PDB entry 9JTU | electron microscopy, 3.43 A resolution | chains C and L of the 10 polymer chains in the assembly

[Chain C]
Protein: V(D)J recombination-activating protein 1
Source organism: Mus musculus
Notes: EC 3.1.-.-, 2.3.2.27
UniProtKB: P15919 (RAG1_MOUSE); residues 1-1040 here = UniProt positions 1-1040
Chain sequence (1040 residues; row label = number of the first residue in the row):
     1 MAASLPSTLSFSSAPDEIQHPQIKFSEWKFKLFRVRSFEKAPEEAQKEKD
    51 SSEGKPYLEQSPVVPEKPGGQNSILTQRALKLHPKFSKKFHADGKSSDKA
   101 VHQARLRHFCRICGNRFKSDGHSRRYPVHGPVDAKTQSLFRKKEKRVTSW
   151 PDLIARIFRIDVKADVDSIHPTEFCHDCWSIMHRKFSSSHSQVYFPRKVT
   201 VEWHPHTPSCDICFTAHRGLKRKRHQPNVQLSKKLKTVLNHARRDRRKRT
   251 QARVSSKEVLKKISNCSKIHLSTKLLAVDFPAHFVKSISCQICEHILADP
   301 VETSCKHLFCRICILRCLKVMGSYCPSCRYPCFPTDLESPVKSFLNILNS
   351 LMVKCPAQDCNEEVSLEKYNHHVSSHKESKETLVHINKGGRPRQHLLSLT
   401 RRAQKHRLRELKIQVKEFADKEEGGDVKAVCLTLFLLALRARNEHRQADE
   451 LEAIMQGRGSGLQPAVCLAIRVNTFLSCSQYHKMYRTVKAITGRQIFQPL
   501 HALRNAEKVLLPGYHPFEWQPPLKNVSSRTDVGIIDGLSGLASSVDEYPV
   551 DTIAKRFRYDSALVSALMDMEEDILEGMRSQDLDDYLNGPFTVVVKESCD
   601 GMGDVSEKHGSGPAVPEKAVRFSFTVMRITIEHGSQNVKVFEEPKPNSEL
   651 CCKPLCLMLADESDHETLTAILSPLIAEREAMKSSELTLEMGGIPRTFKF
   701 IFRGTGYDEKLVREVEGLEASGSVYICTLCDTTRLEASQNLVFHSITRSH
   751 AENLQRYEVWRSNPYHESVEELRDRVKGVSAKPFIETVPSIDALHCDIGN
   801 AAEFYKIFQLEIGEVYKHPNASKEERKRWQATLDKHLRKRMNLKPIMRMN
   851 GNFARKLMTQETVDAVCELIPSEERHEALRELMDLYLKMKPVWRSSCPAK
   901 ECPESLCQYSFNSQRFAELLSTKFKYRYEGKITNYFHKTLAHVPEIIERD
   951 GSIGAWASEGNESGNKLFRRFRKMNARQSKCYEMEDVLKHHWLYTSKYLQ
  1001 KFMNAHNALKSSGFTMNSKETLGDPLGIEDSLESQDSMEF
Unresolved in the structure: 1-384, 1008-1040
Bound ions: Ca2+: Asp600 (shared with 1 residue of chain G); Zn2+: Cys727, Cys730, His937, His942
UniProt features mapped onto this chain:
  - zinc finger: Cys290 to Arg329 (RING-type), Leu351 to Lys380 (RAG1-type)
  - DNA-binding region: Gly389 to Gln456 (NBD)
  - binding site (Zn(2+)): Cys266, His270, Cys290, Cys293, His295, Cys305, His307, Cys310, Cys313, Cys325, Cys328, Cys355, Cys360, His372, His376
  - binding site (a divalent metal cation): Asp600, Asp708, Glu962
  - site: Trp893 (Essential for DNA hairpin formation, participates in base-stacking interactions near the cleavage site)
  - cross-link: Lys233 (Glycyl lysine isopeptide (Lys-Gly) (interchain with G-Cter in ubiquitin))

[Chain L]
Molecule: 30-nt DNA strand
Sequence (30 nucleotides; each row starts with the number of its first residue):
    17 CACAGTGATACAGCCCTTAACAAAAACCCG

[Interface between chain C and chain L]
Residue-residue contacts - 36 pairs, chain C then chain L:
  Asn387(C) with DC44(L), hydrogen bond to the phosphate; DC45(L), phosphate contact
  Lys388(C) with DC44(L), sugar contact
  Gly389(C) with DC43(L), base contact; DC44(L), hydrogen bond to the sugar
  Gly390(C) with DA42(L), base contact; DC43(L), base contact
  Arg391(C) with DA40(L), base contact; DA41(L), hydrogen bond to the base; DA42(L), sugar contact
  Pro392(C) with DA42(L), phosphate contact
  Arg401(C) with DC32(L), salt bridge to the phosphate
  Arg402(C) with DA36(L), base contact
  Lys405(C) with DT33(L), salt bridge to the phosphate; DT34(L), salt bridge to the phosphate
  Ser477(C) with DT22(L), hydrogen bond to the phosphate; DG23(L), phosphate contact
  Cys478(C) with DG23(L), hydrogen bond to the phosphate
  Ser479(C) with DG21(L), sugar contact; DT22(L), phosphate contact; DG23(L), hydrogen bond to the phosphate
  Gln480(C) with DG21(L), hydrogen bond to the phosphate
  Lys483(C) with DG21(L), salt bridge to the phosphate
  Arg504(C) with DA24(L), salt bridge to the phosphate; DT25(L), base contact
  Met974(C) with DT22(L), phosphate contact
  Asn975(C) with DT22(L), phosphate contact; DG23(L), phosphate contact
  Ala976(C) with DT22(L), sugar contact
  Arg977(C) with DT22(L), base contact; DG23(L), base contact; DA24(L), hydrogen bond to the sugar
  Gln978(C) with DG21(L), base contact
  Asp986(C) with DG23(L), phosphate contact; DA24(L), phosphate contact
  Lys989(C) with DA24(L), salt bridge to the phosphate
Interface residues without a listed pair, chain C (24 interface residues in all): Lys416, Lys973
Interface residues without a listed pair, chain L (17 interface residues in all): DC31, DC37

[Overview]
Chain C and chain L form an interface of 24 and 17 residues respectively, with 8 hydrogen bonds and 6 salt
bridges. Polar contacts include Arg391(C)-DA41(L), Gly389(C)-DC44(L) and Arg977(C)-DA24(L).
Here chain C is V(D)J recombination-activating protein 1 (Mus musculus) and chain L is a 30-nt DNA strand.
Entry 9JTU (CryoEM structure of mouse RAG SEC-1DNA (23RSS side)) was determined by electron microscopy (same
publication as 9JPU, 9JPX, 9JQN and 9JTS).
